9J16 - chains A and B; structure by electron microscopy, 3.40 A resolution.

== Chain A (and B) ==
Protein: Adenine/guanine permease AZG2
From: Arabidopsis thaliana
Notes: chain B of this document is another copy of the same molecule, construct and numbering; everything in this record applies to it too
Reference sequence: Q84MA8 (AZG2_ARATH); residue numbers follow UniProt; this construct covers 1-530
Amino-acid sequence (530 residues; each row starts with the number of its first residue):
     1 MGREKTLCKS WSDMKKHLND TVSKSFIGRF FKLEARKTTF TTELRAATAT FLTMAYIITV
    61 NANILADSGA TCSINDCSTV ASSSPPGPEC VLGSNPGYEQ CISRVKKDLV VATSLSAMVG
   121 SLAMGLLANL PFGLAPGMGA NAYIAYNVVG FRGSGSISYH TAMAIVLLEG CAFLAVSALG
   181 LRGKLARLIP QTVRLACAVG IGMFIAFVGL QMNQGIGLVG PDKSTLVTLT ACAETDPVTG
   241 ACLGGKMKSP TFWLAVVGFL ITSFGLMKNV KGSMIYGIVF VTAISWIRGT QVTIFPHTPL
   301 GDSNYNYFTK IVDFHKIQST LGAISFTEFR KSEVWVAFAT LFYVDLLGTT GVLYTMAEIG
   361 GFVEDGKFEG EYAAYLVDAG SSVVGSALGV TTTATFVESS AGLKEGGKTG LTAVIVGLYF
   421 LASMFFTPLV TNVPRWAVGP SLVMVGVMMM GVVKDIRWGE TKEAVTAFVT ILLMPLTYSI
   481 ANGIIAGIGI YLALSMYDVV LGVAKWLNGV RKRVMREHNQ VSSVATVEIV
Not modelled in the structure: 1-4, 509-530
Disulfide bonds: Cys-72/Cys-101, Cys-77/Cys-90, Cys-232/Cys-242
Residues lining bound ligands: adenine (ADE): Tyr-56, Gly-137, Met-138, Val-352, Ala-394, Thr-395, Phe-396, Val-397, Glu-398

== How chain A and chain B interact ==
Pairs across the interface (49; chain A residue first):
  Met-203(A) / Met-203(B)  hydrophobic
  Met-203(A) / Leu-472(B)  hydrophobic
  Phe-207(A) / Leu-476(B)  hydrophobic
  Gln-211(A) / Thr-225(B)
  Val-219(A) / Thr-477(B)
  Gly-220(A) / Leu-226(B)
  Pro-221(A) / Leu-226(B)  hydrophobic
  Thr-225(A) / Gln-211(B)
  Thr-225(A) / Tyr-478(B)
  Leu-226(A) / Gly-220(B)
  Leu-226(A) / Pro-221(B)  hydrophobic
  Leu-226(A) / Leu-226(B)
  Val-227(A) / Val-227(B)  hydrophobic
  Val-227(A) / Leu-476(B)
  Val-227(A) / Tyr-478(B)
  Thr-228(A) / Thr-477(B)
  Leu-229(A) / Asn-482(B)
  Phe-259(A) / Val-465(B)  hydrophobic
  Ser-263(A) / Val-465(B)
  Phe-264(A) / Asp-498(B)
  Met-267(A) / Thr-461(B)
  Met-267(A) / Lys-462(B)
  Met-267(A) / Leu-494(B)
  Lys-268(A) / Asp-498(B)  salt bridge
  Gly-446(A) / Phe-468(B)
  Val-447(A) / Ala-464(B)
  Val-447(A) / Phe-468(B)  hydrophobic
  Met-450(A) / Trp-458(B)  hydrophobic
  Met-450(A) / Phe-468(B)  hydrophobic
  Val-453(A) / Trp-458(B)
  Trp-458(A) / Met-450(B)  hydrophobic
  Trp-458(A) / Val-453(B)
  Thr-461(A) / Met-267(B)
  Lys-462(A) / Met-267(B)
  Val-465(A) / Phe-259(B)  hydrophobic
  Val-465(A) / Ser-263(B)
  Phe-468(A) / Gly-446(B)
  Phe-468(A) / Val-447(B)  hydrophobic
  Phe-468(A) / Met-450(B)  hydrophobic
  Leu-472(A) / Met-203(B)  hydrophobic
  Leu-476(A) / Phe-207(B)  hydrophobic
  Leu-476(A) / Val-227(B)
  Thr-477(A) / Val-219(B)
  Thr-477(A) / Thr-228(B)
  Tyr-478(A) / Thr-225(B)
  Tyr-478(A) / Val-227(B)
  Leu-494(A) / Leu-260(B)  hydrophobic
  Leu-494(A) / Met-267(B)
  Asp-498(A) / Lys-268(B)  salt bridge
Also at the interface, not in a pair above, chain A (47 interface residues in all): Gly-202, Ala-206, Leu-210, Leu-218, Leu-260, Leu-266, Val-443, Met-444, Gly-451, Lys-454, Ala-464, Val-469, Leu-473, Asn-482, Ile-490, Ala-493
Also at the interface, not in a pair above, chain B (47 interface residues in all): Gly-202, Ala-206, Leu-210, Leu-218, Leu-229, Phe-264, Leu-266, Val-443, Met-444, Gly-451, Lys-454, Val-469, Leu-473, Ile-490, Ala-493

== Overview ==
Chain A and chain B each contribute 47 residues to their interface, with 2 salt bridges. The salt-bridged pair
is Lys-268(A)/Asp-498(B). Ligands of chain A: adenine.
Both chains are Adenine/guanine permease AZG2 (Arabidopsis thaliana). Entry 9J16 (Structure of the wild-type
AZG2 in Arabidopsis thaliana in the adenine-bound state at pH 7.4) was determined by electron microscopy (same
publication as 9J12, 9J13, 9J14, 9J15 and 9J17).
